PDB entry 8WSJ | X-ray diffraction, 1.74 A resolution | chains A and B

Chain A:
Protein: 3C-like proteinase nsp5
Organism: Severe acute respiratory syndrome coronavirus 2
Notes: EC 3.4.22.69
UniProtKB: P0DTC1 (R1A_SARS2); residues 4-298 here correspond to UniProt positions 3267-3561 (UniProt number = residue number + 3263)
Chain sequence (295 residues; row label = number of the first residue in the row):
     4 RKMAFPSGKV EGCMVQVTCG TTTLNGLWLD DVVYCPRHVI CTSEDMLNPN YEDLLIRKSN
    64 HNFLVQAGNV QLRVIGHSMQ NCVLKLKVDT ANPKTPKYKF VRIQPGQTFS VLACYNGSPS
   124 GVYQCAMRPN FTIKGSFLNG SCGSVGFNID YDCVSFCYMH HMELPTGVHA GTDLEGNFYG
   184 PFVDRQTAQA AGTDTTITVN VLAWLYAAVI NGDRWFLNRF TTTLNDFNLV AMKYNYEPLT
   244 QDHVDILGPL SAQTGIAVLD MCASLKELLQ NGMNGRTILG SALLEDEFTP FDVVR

Chain B:
Protein: 3C-like proteinase nsp5
Organism: Severe acute respiratory syndrome coronavirus 2
Notes: EC 3.4.22.69
UniProtKB: P0DTC1 (R1A_SARS2); residues 3-301 here correspond to UniProt positions 3266-3564 (UniProt number = residue number + 3263)
Chain sequence (299 residues; numbered 3 to 301; the number before each row is that of its first residue):
     3 FRKMAFPSGK VEGCMVQVTC GTTTLNGLWL DDVVYCPRHV ICTSEDMLNP NYEDLLIRKS
    63 NHNFLVQAGN VQLRVIGHSM QNCVLKLKVD TANPKTPKYK FVRIQPGQTF SVLACYNGSP
   123 SGVYQCAMRP NFTIKGSLFN GSCGSVGFNI DYDCVSFCYM HHMELPTGVH AGTDLEGNFY
   183 GPFVDRQTAQ AAGTDTTITV NVLAWLYAAV INGDRWFLNR FTTTLNDFNL VAMKYNYEPL
   243 TQDHVDILGP LSAQTGIAVL DMCASLKELL QNGMNGRTIL GSALLEDEFT PFDVVRQCS
Construct notes: conflict L140 (Phe3403 in P0DTC1), F141 (Leu3404 in P0DTC1)

Chain A / chain B interface:
Contacting residue pairs (48):
  R4(A) - Y126(B)
  R4(A) - Q127(B)  hydrogen bond (side chain-backbone)
  R4(A) - C128(B)
  R4(A) - K137(B)  hydrogen bond (side chain-backbone)
  R4(A) - E290(B)  salt bridge
  M6(A) - A116(B)  hydrophobic
  M6(A) - G124(B)
  M6(A) - V125(B)
  M6(A) - Y126(B)  hydrophobic
  M6(A) - S139(B)
  M6(A) - F141(B)  hydrophobic
  A7(A) - G124(B)
  A7(A) - V125(B)  hydrogen bond (backbone-backbone)
  F8(A) - V125(B)
  P9(A) - S10(B)
  P9(A) - E14(B)
  P9(A) - P122(B)
  P9(A) - S123(B)
  P9(A) - G124(B)
  S10(A) - P9(B)
  S10(A) - S10(B)  hydrogen bond (side chain-backbone)
  S10(A) - E14(B)  hydrogen bond (backbone-side chain)
  G11(A) - G11(B)
  G11(A) - E14(B)  hydrogen bond (backbone-side chain)
  E14(A) - P9(B)
  E14(A) - S10(B)  hydrogen bond (side chain-backbone)
  E14(A) - G11(B)  hydrogen bond (side chain-backbone)
  A116(A) - M6(B)  hydrophobic
  P122(A) - P9(B)
  S123(A) - P9(B)
  G124(A) - M6(B)
  G124(A) - A7(B)
  G124(A) - P9(B)
  V125(A) - M6(B)
  V125(A) - A7(B)  hydrogen bond (backbone-backbone)
  V125(A) - F8(B)
  V125(A) - V125(B)  hydrophobic
  Y126(A) - R4(B)
  Y126(A) - K5(B)
  Y126(A) - M6(B)  hydrophobic
  Q127(A) - R4(B)  hydrogen bond (backbone-side chain)
  C128(A) - R4(B)
  K137(A) - R4(B)  hydrogen bond (backbone-side chain)
  G138(A) - R4(B)
  S139(A) - M6(B)
  F140(A) - R298(B)
  F140(A) - Q299(B)
  E290(A) - R4(B)  salt bridge
Also at the interface, not in a pair above, chain A (24 interface residues in all): K5, K12, L115
Also at the interface, not in a pair above, chain B (27 interface residues in all): F3, K12, L115, G138

Overview:
Chain A and chain B form an interface of 24 and 27 residues respectively, with 11 hydrogen bonds and 2 salt
bridges. Among the polar pairs are R4(A)-E290(B), E290(A)-R4(B) and R4(A)-Q127(B).
Chain A is 3C-like proteinase nsp5 and chain B is 3C-like proteinase nsp5, both from Severe acute respiratory
syndrome coronavirus 2; the structure, Crystal structure of SARS-Cov-2 main protease, pH=6.5, was determined
by X-ray diffraction.
